PDB entry 3MBB | X-ray diffraction, 2.05 A resolution | chains A and B

# Chain A (and B)
Molecule: Putative sphingosine-1-phosphate lyase
Organism: Symbiobacterium thermophilum
Notes: EC 4.1.2.27; chain B of this document is another copy of the same molecule, construct and numbering; everything in this record applies to it too
UniProtKB: Q67PY4 (Q67PY4_SYMTH); residues 2-507 here = UniProt positions 2-507
Amino-acid sequence (514 residues; each row starts with the number of its first residue; numbering starts at 0):
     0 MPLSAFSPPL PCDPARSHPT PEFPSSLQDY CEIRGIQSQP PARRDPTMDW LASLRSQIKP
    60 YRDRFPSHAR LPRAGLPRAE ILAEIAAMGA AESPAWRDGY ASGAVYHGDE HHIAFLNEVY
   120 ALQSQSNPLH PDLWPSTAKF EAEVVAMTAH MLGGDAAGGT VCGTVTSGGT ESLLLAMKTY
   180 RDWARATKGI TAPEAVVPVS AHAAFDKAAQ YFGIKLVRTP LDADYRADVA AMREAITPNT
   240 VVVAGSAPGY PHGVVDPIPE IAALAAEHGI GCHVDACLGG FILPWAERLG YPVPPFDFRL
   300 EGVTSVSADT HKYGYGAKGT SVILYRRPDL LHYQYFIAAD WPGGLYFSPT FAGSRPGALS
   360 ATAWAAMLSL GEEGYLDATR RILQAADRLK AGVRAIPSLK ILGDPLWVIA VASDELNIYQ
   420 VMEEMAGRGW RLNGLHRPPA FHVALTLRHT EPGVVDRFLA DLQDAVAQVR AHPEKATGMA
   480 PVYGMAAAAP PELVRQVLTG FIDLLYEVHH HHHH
Not modelled in the structure: 0-57, 509-513 (chain B: 0-56, 508-513)
Construct notes: expression tag (0-1, 508-513)
Modified positions: Tyr249 (3-amino-l-tyrosine; TY2)
Bound ions: Na+: Val392, Arg393, Ile395, Leu398
Reported in the primary citation:
  - mutagenesis - A103P, Y105F, K317A: abolished catalytic activity
  - mutagenesis - H129A, C276A, Y482F: decreased catalytic activity

# How chain A and chain B interact
Residue-residue contacts - 287 pairs, chain A then chain B:
  Lys58(A) - Ala137(B)
  Pro59(A) - Pro134(B)
  Tyr60(A) - Pro134(B)  hydrophobic
  Tyr60(A) - Ser135(B)
  Pro65(A) - Lys138(B)  hydrogen bond (backbone-side chain)
  Ser66(A) - Glu142(B)
  His67(A) - Glu142(B)  hydrogen bond (backbone-side chain)
  His67(A) - Met146(B)
  His67(A) - Leu367(B)
  Ala68(A) - Ala145(B)
  Ala68(A) - Met146(B)
  Arg69(A) - Met146(B)
  Arg69(A) - His149(B)  hydrogen bond
  Arg69(A) - Asp154(B)  salt bridge
  Leu70(A) - Met146(B)
  Leu70(A) - Trp284(B)  hydrophobic
  Leu70(A) - Met366(B)
  Leu70(A) - Glu371(B)
  Leu70(A) - Tyr374(B)  hydrophobic
  Pro71(A) - Leu367(B)  hydrophobic
  Pro71(A) - Gly370(B)
  Pro71(A) - Glu371(B)  hydrogen bond (backbone-backbone)
  Arg72(A) - Gly370(B)
  Arg72(A) - Glu371(B)  hydrogen bond (backbone-backbone)
  Arg72(A) - Glu372(B)  salt bridge
  Ala73(A) - Glu372(B)
  Gly74(A) - Leu367(B)
  Gly74(A) - Ser368(B)
  Gly74(A) - Leu369(B)  hydrogen bond (backbone-backbone)
  Gly74(A) - Gly370(B)
  Leu75(A) - Leu367(B)  hydrogen bond (backbone-backbone)
  Leu75(A) - Ser368(B)
  Arg77(A) - His110(B)
  Arg77(A) - His111(B)
  Arg77(A) - Phe114(B)
  Ile80(A) - Trp363(B)  hydrophobic
  Ile80(A) - Ala364(B)  hydrophobic
  Ile80(A) - Leu367(B)  hydrophobic
  Ile80(A) - Ser368(B)
  Leu81(A) - Phe114(B)  hydrophobic
  Leu81(A) - Glu117(B)
  Leu81(A) - Val118(B)  hydrophobic
  Leu81(A) - Leu121(B)
  Glu83(A) - Trp363(B)
  Ile84(A) - Val118(B)  hydrophobic
  Ile84(A) - Leu121(B)  hydrophobic
  Ile84(A) - Gln122(B)
  Ile84(A) - Trp363(B)  hydrophobic
  Met87(A) - Ser135(B)
  Met87(A) - Lys138(B)
  Met87(A) - Phe139(B)  hydrophobic
  Glu91(A) - Leu132(B)
  Glu91(A) - Trp133(B)
  Glu91(A) - Pro134(B)
  Glu91(A) - Ser135(B)  hydrogen bond
  Trp95(A) - Gln124(B)
  Trp95(A) - Trp133(B)
  Ala103(A) - Leu132(B)  hydrophobic
  Val104(A) - Gln124(B)
  Val104(A) - Trp133(B)  hydrophobic
  His110(A) - Arg77(B)
  His111(A) - Arg77(B)
  Ile112(A) - Ser123(B)
  Ile112(A) - Gln124(B)
  Phe114(A) - Arg77(B)
  Phe114(A) - Leu81(B)  hydrophobic
  Asn116(A) - Tyr119(B)
  Asn116(A) - Ala120(B)
  Asn116(A) - Ser123(B)  hydrogen bond
  Glu117(A) - Leu81(B)
  Val118(A) - Leu81(B)  hydrophobic
  Val118(A) - Ile84(B)  hydrophobic
  Tyr119(A) - Asn116(B)
  Tyr119(A) - Tyr119(B)  hydrophobic
  Tyr119(A) - Ala316(B)
  Tyr119(A) - Leu358(B)
  Ala120(A) - Asn116(B)
  Leu121(A) - Leu81(B)
  Leu121(A) - Ile84(B)  hydrophobic
  Gln122(A) - Ile84(B)
  Ser123(A) - Ile112(B)
  Ser123(A) - Asn116(B)  hydrogen bond
  Gln124(A) - Trp95(B)
  Gln124(A) - Val104(B)
  Gln124(A) - Ile112(B)
  Asn126(A) - Lys317(B)
  Pro130(A) - Leu504(B)  hydrophobic
  Asp131(A) - Arg430(B)  salt bridge
  Leu132(A) - Glu91(B)
  Leu132(A) - Ala103(B)  hydrophobic
  Leu132(A) - Arg430(B)
  Trp133(A) - Glu91(B)
  Trp133(A) - Trp95(B)
  Trp133(A) - Val104(B)  hydrophobic
  Pro134(A) - Pro59(B)
  Pro134(A) - Tyr60(B)  hydrophobic
  Pro134(A) - Glu91(B)
  Ser135(A) - Tyr60(B)
  Ser135(A) - Met87(B)
  Ser135(A) - Glu91(B)  hydrogen bond
  Ala137(A) - Leu504(B)
  Lys138(A) - Pro65(B)  hydrogen bond (side chain-backbone)
  Lys138(A) - Glu83(B)
  Lys138(A) - Met87(B)
  Phe139(A) - Ile84(B)  hydrophobic
  Phe139(A) - Met87(B)  hydrophobic
  Glu140(A) - Tyr505(B)
  Ala141(A) - Leu504(B)
  Ala141(A) - Tyr505(B)
  Ala141(A) - Val507(B)
  Glu142(A) - Ser66(B)
  Glu142(A) - His67(B)  hydrogen bond (side chain-backbone)
  Glu142(A) - Val507(B)
  Val144(A) - Tyr505(B)  hydrophobic
  Ala145(A) - Ala68(B)
  Met146(A) - His67(B)
  Met146(A) - Ala68(B)
  Met146(A) - Arg69(B)
  Met146(A) - Leu70(B)
  His149(A) - Arg69(B)  hydrogen bond
  Asp154(A) - Arg69(B)  salt bridge
  Gly162(A) - Tyr505(B)
  Thr163(A) - Tyr505(B)
  Val164(A) - Tyr505(B)  hydrogen bond (backbone-side chain)
  Thr169(A) - Phe350(B)
  Thr169(A) - Gly352(B)  hydrogen bond (side chain-backbone)
  Lys177(A) - Tyr210(B)
  Arg180(A) - Gln209(B)  hydrogen bond (side chain-backbone)
  Arg180(A) - Tyr210(B)  hydrogen bond (side chain-backbone)
  Val198(A) - Trp340(B)
  Val198(A) - Pro341(B)
  Ser199(A) - Trp340(B)  hydrogen bond (backbone-side chain)
  Ala200(A) - Trp340(B)  hydrogen bond (backbone-side chain)
  His201(A) - Trp340(B)
  His201(A) - Tyr345(B)
  Ala202(A) - Phe335(B)
  Ala202(A) - Trp340(B)
  Ala202(A) - Tyr345(B)  hydrophobic
  Asp205(A) - Phe335(B)
  Lys206(A) - Phe335(B)
  Lys206(A) - Ser347(B)  hydrogen bond
  Lys206(A) - Thr349(B)
  Lys206(A) - Phe350(B)  hydrogen bond (side chain-backbone)
  Lys206(A) - Ala351(B)  hydrogen bond (side chain-backbone)
  Gln209(A) - Arg180(B)  hydrogen bond (backbone-side chain)
  Gln209(A) - Phe335(B)
  Tyr210(A) - Lys177(B)
  Tyr210(A) - Arg180(B)  hydrogen bond (backbone-side chain)
  Tyr210(A) - Tyr210(B)
  Tyr210(A) - Phe211(B)
  Tyr210(A) - Thr349(B)
  Tyr210(A) - Phe350(B)
  Phe211(A) - Tyr210(B)
  Tyr249(A) - Trp340(B)
  Tyr249(A) - Gly342(B)
  Pro250(A) - Pro341(B)
  Pro250(A) - Gly342(B)
  Trp284(A) - Leu70(B)  hydrophobic
  His310(A) - Ser353(B)
  Ala316(A) - Tyr119(B)
  Lys317(A) - Asn126(B)
  Lys317(A) - Pro355(B)
  Gly318(A) - Pro355(B)
  His331(A) - Thr498(B)
  His331(A) - Asp502(B)  salt bridge
  Tyr334(A) - Thr498(B)
  Tyr334(A) - Ile501(B)
  Tyr334(A) - Asp502(B)  hydrogen bond
  Phe335(A) - Ala202(B)
  Phe335(A) - Asp205(B)
  Phe335(A) - Lys206(B)
  Phe335(A) - Gln209(B)
  Ile336(A) - Arg494(B)
  Ile336(A) - Thr498(B)
  Ala337(A) - Ala202(B)  hydrophobic
  Ala338(A) - His435(B)  hydrogen bond (backbone-side chain)
  Ala338(A) - Pro490(B)  hydrophobic
  Ala338(A) - Val493(B)  hydrophobic
  Asp339(A) - Arg436(B)  hydrogen bond (backbone-side chain)
  Trp340(A) - Val198(B)
  Trp340(A) - Ser199(B)  hydrogen bond (side chain-backbone)
  Trp340(A) - Ala200(B)  hydrogen bond (side chain-backbone)
  Trp340(A) - His201(B)
  Trp340(A) - Ala202(B)
  Trp340(A) - Tyr249(B)
  Trp340(A) - His435(B)  hydrogen bond (backbone-side chain)
  Pro341(A) - Val198(B)
  Pro341(A) - Pro250(B)
  Pro341(A) - Leu434(B)
  Pro341(A) - His435(B)
  Pro341(A) - Arg436(B)
  Gly342(A) - Tyr249(B)
  Gly342(A) - Pro250(B)
  Gly342(A) - Asn432(B)
  Gly342(A) - Gly433(B)
  Gly342(A) - Leu434(B)
  Gly343(A) - Gly433(B)
  Gly343(A) - His435(B)
  Leu344(A) - His435(B)
  Leu344(A) - Ala485(B)  hydrophobic
  Leu344(A) - Val493(B)  hydrophobic
  Leu344(A) - Leu497(B)  hydrophobic
  Tyr345(A) - His201(B)
  Tyr345(A) - Ala202(B)  hydrophobic
  Phe346(A) - Phe500(B)  hydrophobic
  Phe346(A) - Ile501(B)  hydrophobic
  Ser347(A) - Lys206(B)  hydrogen bond
  Thr349(A) - Lys206(B)  hydrogen bond (backbone-side chain)
  Thr349(A) - Tyr210(B)
  Phe350(A) - Thr169(B)
  Phe350(A) - Lys206(B)  hydrogen bond (backbone-side chain)
  Phe350(A) - Tyr210(B)
  Ala351(A) - Lys206(B)  hydrogen bond (backbone-side chain)
  Gly352(A) - Thr169(B)  hydrogen bond (backbone-side chain)
  Ser353(A) - His310(B)
  Arg354(A) - Lys317(B)
  Pro355(A) - Lys317(B)
  Pro355(A) - Gly318(B)
  Pro355(A) - Leu358(B)  hydrophobic
  Leu358(A) - Tyr119(B)
  Leu358(A) - Pro355(B)  hydrophobic
  Leu358(A) - Leu358(B)  hydrophobic
  Trp363(A) - Ile80(B)  hydrophobic
  Trp363(A) - Glu83(B)
  Trp363(A) - Ile84(B)  hydrophobic
  Ala364(A) - Ile80(B)  hydrophobic
  Met366(A) - Leu70(B)  hydrophobic
  Leu367(A) - His67(B)
  Leu367(A) - Pro71(B)  hydrophobic
  Leu367(A) - Gly74(B)
  Leu367(A) - Leu75(B)  hydrogen bond (backbone-backbone)
  Leu367(A) - Ile80(B)  hydrophobic
  Ser368(A) - Gly74(B)
  Ser368(A) - Leu75(B)
  Ser368(A) - Ile80(B)
  Leu369(A) - Gly74(B)  hydrogen bond (backbone-backbone)
  Gly370(A) - Pro71(B)
  Gly370(A) - Gly74(B)
  Glu371(A) - Leu70(B)
  Glu371(A) - Pro71(B)  hydrogen bond (backbone-backbone)
  Glu371(A) - Arg72(B)  hydrogen bond (backbone-backbone)
  Glu372(A) - Arg72(B)  hydrogen bond (backbone-backbone)
  Glu372(A) - Ala73(B)
  Glu372(A) - Gly74(B)
  Arg430(A) - Asp131(B)  hydrogen bond (side chain-backbone)
  Arg430(A) - Leu132(B)
  Asn432(A) - Gly342(B)
  Gly433(A) - Gly342(B)
  Gly433(A) - Gly343(B)
  Leu434(A) - Pro341(B)
  Leu434(A) - Gly342(B)
  His435(A) - Ala338(B)  hydrogen bond (side chain-backbone)
  His435(A) - Trp340(B)  hydrogen bond (side chain-backbone)
  His435(A) - Pro341(B)
  His435(A) - Gly343(B)
  His435(A) - Leu344(B)
  Arg436(A) - Asp339(B)  hydrogen bond (side chain-backbone)
  Arg436(A) - Pro341(B)
  Ala485(A) - Leu344(B)  hydrophobic
  Pro490(A) - Ala338(B)  hydrophobic
  Pro490(A) - Asp339(B)
  Val493(A) - Ala338(B)  hydrophobic
  Val493(A) - Leu344(B)  hydrophobic
  Arg494(A) - His331(B)  hydrogen bond (side chain-backbone)
  Arg494(A) - Tyr334(B)
  Arg494(A) - Ile336(B)
  Leu497(A) - Ile336(B)  hydrophobic
  Leu497(A) - Leu344(B)  hydrophobic
  Thr498(A) - His331(B)
  Thr498(A) - Tyr334(B)
  Thr498(A) - Ile336(B)
  Phe500(A) - Phe346(B)  hydrophobic
  Ile501(A) - Tyr334(B)
  Ile501(A) - Phe346(B)  hydrophobic
  Asp502(A) - His331(B)  salt bridge
  Asp502(A) - Tyr334(B)  hydrogen bond
  Leu504(A) - Ala137(B)
  Leu504(A) - Ala141(B)
  Tyr505(A) - Glu140(B)
  Tyr505(A) - Ala141(B)
  Tyr505(A) - Val144(B)  hydrophobic
  Tyr505(A) - Gly162(B)
  Tyr505(A) - Thr163(B)
  Tyr505(A) - Val164(B)  hydrogen bond (side chain-backbone)
  Val507(A) - Ala141(B)
  Val507(A) - Glu142(B)
  Val507(A) - Ala145(B)  hydrophobic
Other interface residues (no listed pair), chain A (143 interface residues in all): Phe64, Ala85, Ala94, Ala100, Ser125, His129, Met150, Ser166, Leu173, Arg217, His251, Lys311, Pro348, Tyr374, Glu506
Other interface residues (no listed pair), chain B (141 interface residues in all): Lys58, Ala85, Ala94, Ala100, Ser125, His129, Pro130, Met150, Ser166, Leu173, His251, Leu330, Ala337, Pro348, Arg354, Glu506

# In short
Chain A and chain B form an interface of 143 and 141 residues respectively; the contacts include 48 hydrogen
bonds and 6 salt bridges. Polar pairs include Arg69(A)-Asp154(B), Arg72(A)-Glu372(B) and Asp131(A)-Arg430(B).
From the paper: A103P, Y105F and K317A of chain A abolish catalytic activity; H129A, C276A and Y482F of chain
A reduce catalytic activity.
Both chains are Putative sphingosine-1-phosphate lyase (Symbiobacterium thermophilum). Entry 3MBB (Crystal
structure of StSPL - apo form, after treatment with semicarbazide) was determined by X-ray diffraction,
deposited together with 3MAD, 3MAF, 3MAU and 3MC6.
